1ML5 - chains a and p of the 45 polymer chains in the assembly; structure by electron microscopy, 14.00 A resolution (very low resolution: no residue pairs are listed; an interface is given only as per-side residue counts).

[Chain a]
Molecule: 50S 23S ribosomal RNA
Source organism: Escherichia coli
Sequence (2916 nucleotides; each row starts with the number of its first residue; note: 65 numbers in that range are skipped by the numbering (no residue carries them; nothing is unmodelled there); a row labelled like 270A-270Z holds insertion residues (270A, then the next letters in order)):
     1 GGUCAAGAUGGUAAGGGCCCACGGUGGAUGCCUCGGCACCC
    43 GAGCCGAUGAAGGACGUGGCUACCUGCGAUAAGCCAGGGGGAGCCGGUAG
    93 CGGGCGU
   101 GGAUCCCUGGAUGUCCGAAUGGGGGAACCCGGCCGGC
  137A G
   138 GGAA
  141A C
   142 GCCGGUCACCGCGC
   161 UUUU
   171 GCGCGGGGGGAACCUGGGGAACUGAAACAUCUCAGUACCCAGAGGAGAGG
   221 AAAGAGAAAUCGACUCCCUGAGUAGCGGCGAGCGAAAGGGGACCAGCCUA
270A-270Z AACCGUCCGGCUUGUCCGGGCGGGGU
271A-271C CGU
   271 GGG
273A-273F GCCCUC
   274 GGACACCGAAUCCCCAGCCUAGCCGAAGCUGUUGGGAAGCAGCGCCAGAG
   324 AGGGUGAAAGCCCCGUAGGCGAAAGGUGGGGGGAUAGGUG
363A-363F AGGGUA
   364 CCC
   370 GAGUACCCCGUGGUUCGUGGAGCCAUGGGGGAAUCUGGGCGGACCACC
  417A G
   418 GCCUAAGGCUAAGUACUCC
   438 GGGUGACCGAUAGCGCACCAGUACCGUGAGGGAAAGGUGAAAAGAACCCC
   488 GG
   491 GAGGGGAGUGAAAUAGAGCCUGAAACCGUGGGCUUACAAGCAGUCAC
   539 GGCCCCGCAAGGGGUU
   556 GUGGCGUGCCUAUUGAAGCAUGAGCCGGCGACUCACGGUCGUGGGCGAGC
   606 UUAA
  609A G
   610 CCGUUGAGG
  618A C
   619 GGAGGCGUAGGGAAACCGAGUCCGAACAGGGCGCAA
654A-654V GCGGGCCGCACGCGGCCCGCAA
   655 AGUCCGCGGCCGUGGACCCGAAACCGGGCGAGCUAGCCCUGGCCAGGGUG
   705 AAGCUGGGGUGAGACCCAGUGGAGGCCCGAACCGGUGGGGGAUGCAAACC
   755 CCUCGGAUGAGCUGGGGCUAGGAGUGAAAAGCUAACCGAGCCCGGAGAUA
   805 GCUGGUUCUCCCCGAAAUGACUUUAGGGUCAGCCUCAGGCGCUGACUGGG
   855 GCCUGUAGAGCACUGAUAGGGCUAGGGGGCCCACCA
   892 GCCUACCAAACCCUGUCAAACUCCGAAGGGUCCCA
   928 GGUGGAGCCUGGGAGUGAGGGCGCGAGCGAUAACGUCCGCGUCCGAG
  974A C
   975 GCGGGAACAACCGAGACCGCCAGCUAAGGCCCCCAAGUCUGGGCUAAGUG
  1025 GUAAAGGAUGUGGCGCCGCGAAGACAGCCAGGAGGUUGGCUUAGAAGCAG
  1075 CCAUCCUUUAAAGAGUGCGUAAUAGCUCACUGGUCGAGUGGCGCCGCGCC
  1125 GAAAAUGAUGCGGGGCUU
 1142A A
  1143 AGCCCAGCGCCGAAGCUGCGGGUCUGGGG
  1173 GAUGACCCCAGGCGGUAGGGGAGCGUUCCCGAUGCCGAUGAAGGCCGACC
  1223 CGCGAGGCGGCUGGAGGUAAGGGAAGUGCGAAUGCCGGCAUGAGUAACGA
  1273 UAAAGAGGGUGAGAAUCCCUCUCGCCGUAAGCCCAAGGGUUCCUACGCAA
  1323 UGGUCGUCAGCGUAGGGUUAGGCGGGACCUAAGGUGAAGCCGAAAGGCGU
  1373 AGCCGAAGGGCAGCCGGUUAAUAUUCCGGCCCUUCCCGCAGGUGCGAUGG
  1423 GGGGACGCUCUAGGCUAGGGGG
 1444A A
  1445 CCGGA
 1449A G
  1450 CC
  1453 AUGGACGAGCCCGGCCAGAAGCGCAGGG
  1482 UGGGAGGUAGGCAAAUCCGCCUCCCAACAAGCUCUGCGUGGUGGGGAAGC
  1532 CCGUACGGGUGACA
 1545A A
  1546 CCCCCCGAAGCCAGGGAGCCAAGAAAAGCCUCUAAGCA
  1585 CAACCUGCGGGAACCCGUACCGCAAACCGACACAGGUGGGCGGGUG
 1630A C
  1631 AAGAGCACUCAGGCGCGCGGGAGAACCCUCGCCAAGGAACUCUGCAAGUU
  1681 GGCCCCGUAACUUCGGGAGAAGGGGUGCUCCC
  1716 UGG
  1725 GGUGAUGAGCC
  1741 CCG
  1746 GGGAGCCGCAGUGAACAGGCUCUGGCGACUGUUUACCAAAAACACAGCUC
  1796 UCUGCGAACUCGUAAGAGGAGGUAUAGGGAGCGACGCUUGCCCGGUGCCG
  1846 GAAGGUCAAGGGGAGGGGU
  1869 GCAA
  1878 GCCCCGAACCGAAGCCCCGGUGAACGGCGGCCGUAACUAUAACGGUCCUA
  1928 AGGUAGCGAAAUUCCUUGUCGGGUAAGUUCCGACCUGCACGAAAAGCGUA
  1978 ACGACCGGAGCGCUGUCUCGGCGAGGGACCCGGUGAAAUUGAACUGGCCG
  2028 UGAAGAUGCGGCCUACCCGUGGCAGGACGAAAAGACCCCGUGGAGCUUUA
  2078 CUGCAGCCUGGUGUUGGCUCUUGGUCGCGCCUGCGUAGGAUAGGUGGGAG
  2128 CCUGUGAACCCCCGCCUCCGGGUGGGGGGGAGGCGCCGGUGAAAUACCAC
  2178 CCUGGCGCGGCUGGGGGCCUAA
  2205 CCCUCGGAU
  2215 GGGGG
  2224 GACAGCGCUUGGCGGGCAGUUUGACUGGGGCGGUCGCCUCCUAAAAGGUA
  2274 ACGGAGGCGCCCAAAGGUCCCCUCAGGCGGGACGGAAAUCCGCCGGAGAG
  2324 CGCAAGGGUAGAAGGGGGCCUGACUGCGAGGCCUGCAAGCCGAGCAGGGG
  2374 CGAAAGCCGGGCCUAGUGAACCGGUGGUCCCGUGUGGAAGGGCCAUCGAU
  2424 CAACGGAUAAAAGUUACCCCGGGGAUAACAGGCUGAUCUCCCCCGAGCGU
  2474 CCACAGCGGCGGGGAGGUUUGGCACCUCGAUGUCGGCUCGUCGCAUCCUG
  2524 GGGCUGAAGAAGGUCCCAAGGGUUGGGCUGUUCGCCCAUUAAAGCGGCAC
  2574 GCGAGCUGGGUUCAGAACGUCGUGAGACAGUUCGGUCUCUAUCCGCCACG
  2624 GGCGCAGGAGGCUUGAGGGGGGCUCUUCCUAGUACGAGAGGACCGGAAGG
  2674 GACGCACCUCUGGUUUCCCAGCUGUCCCUCCAGGGGCAU
 2712A A
  2713 AGCUGGGUAGCCAUGUGCGGAAGGGAUAACCGCUGAAAGCAUCUAAGCGG
  2763 GAAGCCCGCCCCAAGAUGAGGCCUCCCACGGCG
  2797 UCA
  2801 AGCCG
  2807 GUAAGGACCCGGGAAGACCACCCGGUGGAUGGGCCGGGGGUGUAAGCGCC
  2857 GCGAGGCGUUGAGCCGACCGGUCCCAAUCGUCC
  2891 GAGGUCUUGACCCCUC
Unresolved in the structure: 417A, 654A-654V, 2903-2906

[Chain p]
Protein: 50S ribosomal protein L16
Source organism: Escherichia coli
Sequence (138 residues; numbered 9 to 157; 11 numbers in that range are skipped by the numbering (no residue carries them; nothing is unmodelled there); the number before each row is that of its first residue):
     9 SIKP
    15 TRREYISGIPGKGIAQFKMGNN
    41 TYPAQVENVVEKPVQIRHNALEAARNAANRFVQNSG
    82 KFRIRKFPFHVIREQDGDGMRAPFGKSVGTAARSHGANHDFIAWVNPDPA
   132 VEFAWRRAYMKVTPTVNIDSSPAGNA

[Chain a / chain p interface]
At this resolution (14 A) residue pairs are not listed: 6 residues of chain a and 7 of chain p lie at the interface.

[Summary]
Chain a and chain p form an interface of 6 and 7 residues respectively.
Chain a is 50S 23S ribosomal RNA and chain p is 50S ribosomal protein L16, both from Escherichia coli; the
structure, Structure of the E. coli ribosomal termination complex with release factor 2, was determined by
electron microscopy.
